2FO4 - chains A and B of the 3 polymer chains in the assembly; structure by X-ray diffraction, 2.70 A resolution.

[Chain A]
Protein: H-2 class I histocompatibility antigen, K-B alpha chain
Organism: Mus musculus
Notes: fragment: extracellular domains, residues 1-274
UniProt: P01901 (HA1B_MOUSE); residues 1-274 here correspond to UniProt positions 22-295 (UniProt number = residue number + 21)
Amino-acid sequence (274 residues; numbered 1 to 274; the number before each row is that of its first residue):
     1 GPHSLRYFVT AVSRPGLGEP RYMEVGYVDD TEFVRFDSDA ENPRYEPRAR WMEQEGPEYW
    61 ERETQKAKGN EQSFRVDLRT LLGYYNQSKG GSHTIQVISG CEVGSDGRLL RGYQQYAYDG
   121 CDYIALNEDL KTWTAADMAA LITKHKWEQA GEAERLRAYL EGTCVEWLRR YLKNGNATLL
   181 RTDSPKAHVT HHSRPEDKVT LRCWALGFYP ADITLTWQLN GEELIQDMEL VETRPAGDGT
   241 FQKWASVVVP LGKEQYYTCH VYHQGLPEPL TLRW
Swiss-Prot annotation at these positions:
  - glycosylation (N-linked (GlcNAc...) asparagine): N86, N176
Disulfide bonds: C101-C164, C203-C259
Glycans and other covalent adducts: N-acetylglucosamine (NAG) linked to N86; glycan linked to N176
Reported in the primary citation:
  - post-translational modification sites: N86, N176

[Chain B]
Protein: Beta-2-microglobulin
Organism: Mus musculus
UniProt: P01887 (B2MG_MOUSE); residues 1-99 here correspond to UniProt positions 21-119 (UniProt number = residue number + 20)
Amino-acid sequence (99 residues; each row starts with the number of its first residue):
     1 IQKTPQIQVY SRHPPENGKP NILNCYVTQF HPPHIEIQML KNGKKIPKVE MSDMSFSKDW
    61 SFYILAHTEF TPTETDTYAC RVKHDSMAEP KTVYWDRDM
Disulfide bonds: C25-C80

[Interface between chain A and chain B]
Contacting residue pairs (60; chain A residue first):
  F8(A) - S55(B)
  F8(A) - F56(B)
  V9(A) - F56(B)
  T10(A) - M54(B)
  T10(A) - F56(B)
  T10(A) - F62(B)
  V12(A) - P33(B)  hydrophobic
  M23(A) - M54(B)  hydrophobic
  V25(A) - M54(B)
  Y27(A) - D53(B)
  Y27(A) - M54(B)  hydrogen bond (side chain-backbone)
  E32(A) - S52(B)
  E32(A) - D53(B)  hydrogen bond (side chain-backbone)
  R35(A) - M51(B)
  R48(A) - M51(B)  hydrogen bond (side chain-backbone)
  R48(A) - S52(B)
  T94(A) - P33(B)
  Q96(A) - H31(B)  hydrogen bond
  Q96(A) - F56(B)
  Q96(A) - W60(B)  hydrogen bond (side chain-backbone)
  Q96(A) - F62(B)
  V97(A) - F56(B)
  I98(A) - W60(B)  hydrophobic
  Q115(A) - W60(B)
  Y116(A) - W60(B)
  A117(A) - W60(B)  hydrophobic
  D119(A) - I1(B)
  D119(A) - H31(B)
  G120(A) - I1(B)
  G120(A) - H31(B)
  G120(A) - D59(B)
  G120(A) - W60(B)
  D122(A) - W60(B)  hydrogen bond
  T190(A) - M99(B)  hydrogen bond (side chain-backbone)
  H192(A) - D98(B)  hydrogen bond (side chain-backbone)
  H192(A) - M99(B)  hydrogen bond (side chain-backbone)
  R202(A) - M99(B)  hydrogen bond (side chain-backbone)
  W204(A) - M99(B)  hydrogen bond (side chain-backbone)
  L206(A) - P14(B)  hydrophobic
  G207(A) - R12(B)
  V231(A) - Q8(B)
  E232(A) - Q29(B)
  E232(A) - Y63(B)  hydrogen bond
  R234(A) - Q8(B)  hydrogen bond
  R234(A) - Y10(B)
  R234(A) - Y26(B)
  P235(A) - Y10(B)  hydrogen bond (backbone-side chain)
  P235(A) - Y26(B)
  P235(A) - D53(B)
  P235(A) - L65(B)  hydrophobic
  A236(A) - R12(B)
  A236(A) - I22(B)
  A236(A) - N24(B)  hydrogen bond (backbone-side chain)
  G237(A) - N24(B)  hydrogen bond (backbone-side chain)
  G237(A) - L65(B)
  G237(A) - H67(B)
  D238(A) - R12(B)  salt bridge
  T240(A) - R12(B)  hydrogen bond
  Q242(A) - Y10(B)
  Q242(A) - S11(B)
Also at the interface, not in a pair above, chain A (38 interface residues in all): C121, H188, W244

[Summary]
The interface between chain A and chain B involves 38 residues on one side and 26 on the other; the contacts
include 17 hydrogen bonds and 1 salt bridge. Among the polar pairs are D238(A)-R12(B), Y27(A)-M54(B) and
E32(A)-D53(B). Covalently linked N-acetylglucosamine: at N86(A). From the paper: modification sites N86(A) and
N176(A).
Here chain A is H-2 class I histocompatibility antigen, K-B alpha chain and chain B is Beta-2-microglobulin,
both from Mus musculus. Entry 2FO4 (Enhanced MHC class I binding and immune responses through anchor
modification of the non-canonical tumor associated ...) was determined by X-ray diffraction.
